6MWN - chains B and H of the 6 polymer chains in the assembly; structure by X-ray diffraction, 2.84 A resolution.

[Chain B]
Molecule: HAV dV RNA
Sequence (92 nucleotides; each row starts with the number of its first residue):
   593 XGCAAACAUC AUUUGGCCUU AAAUGGGAUU CUGUGAGAGG GGAUCCCUCC AUUGACAGCU
   653 GGACUGUUCU UUGGGGCCUU AUGUGGUGUU UG
Sequence notes: insertion (593)
Modified / non-standard residues: GTP (guanosine-5'-triphosphate) at position 593
Reported in the primary citation:
  - conformationally variable residues: U660
  - mutagenesis - G631C (58 +/- 12 nM): unchanged binding to Fab HAVx

[Chain H]
Name: Fab HAVx Heavy Chain
Organism: Homo sapiens
Notes: antibody fragment or engineered binder
Sequence (258 residues; numbered -22 to 235; the number before each row is that of its first residue; numbers below 1 keep their minus sign (Met-22 is residue -22)):
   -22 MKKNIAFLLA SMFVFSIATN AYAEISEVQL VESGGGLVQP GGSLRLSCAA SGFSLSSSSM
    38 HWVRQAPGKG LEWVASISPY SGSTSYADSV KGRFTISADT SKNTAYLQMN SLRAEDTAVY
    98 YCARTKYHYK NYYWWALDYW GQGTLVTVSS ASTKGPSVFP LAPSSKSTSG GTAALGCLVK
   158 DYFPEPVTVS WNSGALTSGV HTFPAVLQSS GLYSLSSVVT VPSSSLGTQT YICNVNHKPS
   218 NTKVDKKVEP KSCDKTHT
Unresolved in the structure: -22 to 3, 229-235
Disulfide bonds: Cys25-Cys99, Cys154-Cys210

[Interface between chain B and chain H]
Contacting residue pairs - 12 pairs, chain B then chain H:
  A628(B) - Glu4(H)  hydrogen bond to the phosphate
  U645(B) - Ser202(H)  sugar contact
  U645(B) - Thr205(H)  hydrogen bond to the phosphate
  U645(B) - Gln206(H)  sugar contact
  G646(B) - Ser201(H)  hydrogen bond to the sugar
  G646(B) - Thr205(H)  hydrogen bond to the phosphate
  U663(B) - Pro199(H)  sugar contact
  U664(B) - Leu173(H)  phosphate contact
  G665(B) - Ala172(H)  phosphate contact
  G665(B) - Leu173(H)  phosphate contact
  G665(B) - Thr174(H)  hydrogen bond to the phosphate
  G665(B) - Ser175(H)  hydrogen bond to the phosphate
Interface residues without a listed pair, chain B (8 interface residues in all): G627, U644

[In short]
The interface between chain B and chain H involves 8 residues on one side and 10 on the other, with 6 hydrogen
bonds. Polar contacts include G646(B)-Ser201(H), A628(B)-Glu4(H) and U645(B)-Thr205(H). The paper reports that
G631C of chain B leaves binding to Fab HAVx unchanged; conformational variability at U660(B).
Here chain B is HAV dV RNA and chain H is Fab HAVx Heavy Chain (Homo sapiens). Entry 6MWN (Crystal structure
of hepatitis A virus IRES domain V in complex with Fab HAVx) was determined by X-ray diffraction.
